Entry 5E7T (X-ray diffraction, 2.90 A resolution); this record covers chains G and I of the 6 polymer chains in the assembly.

[Chain G]
Molecule: Major structural protein 1
From: Lactococcus phage Tuc2009
UniProt: Q38610 (Q38610_BPTU2); numbering as in UniProt (aligned over 2-173)
Chain sequence (173 residues; row label = number of the first residue in the row):
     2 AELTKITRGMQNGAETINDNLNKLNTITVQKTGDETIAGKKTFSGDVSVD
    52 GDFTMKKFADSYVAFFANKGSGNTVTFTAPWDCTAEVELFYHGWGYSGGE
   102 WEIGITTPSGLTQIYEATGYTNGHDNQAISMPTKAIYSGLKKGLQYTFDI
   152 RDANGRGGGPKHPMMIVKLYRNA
Not modelled in the structure: 174
Differences from the reference sequence: expression tag (174)

[Chain I]
Molecule: Major structural protein 1
From: Lactococcus phage Tuc2009
UniProt: Q38610 (Q38610_BPTU2); numbering as in UniProt (aligned over 1-173)
Chain sequence (174 residues; each row starts with the number of its first residue):
     1 MAELTKITRGMQNGAETINDNLNKLNTITVQKTGDETIAGKKTFSGDVSV
    51 DGDFTMKKFADSYVAFFANKGSGNTVTFTAPWDCTAEVELFYHGWGYSGG
   101 EWEIGITTPSGLTQIYEATGYTNGHDNQAISMPTKAIYSGLKKGLQYTFD
   151 IRDANGRGGGPKHPMMIVKLYRNA
Not modelled in the structure: 1, 174
Differences from the reference sequence: expression tag (174)

[How chain G and chain I interact]
Contacting residue pairs (130; chain G residue first):
  Ala2(G) - Asn26(I)  hydrogen bond (backbone-side chain)
  Ala2(G) - Gln31(I)  hydrogen bond (backbone-side chain)
  Leu4(G) - Leu22(I)
  Leu4(G) - Asn26(I)
  Lys6(G) - Asn19(I)
  Ile7(G) - Ala15(I)
  Ile7(G) - Asn19(I)  hydrogen bond (backbone-side chain)
  Ile7(G) - Leu22(I)  hydrophobic
  Thr8(G) - Ala15(I)
  Arg9(G) - Gln12(I)  hydrogen bond (side chain-backbone)
  Arg9(G) - Asn13(I)  hydrogen bond
  Arg9(G) - Ala15(I)
  Arg9(G) - Glu16(I)  salt bridge
  Asn21(G) - Leu22(I)
  Leu22(G) - Leu22(I)  hydrophobic
  Leu25(G) - Leu22(I)  hydrophobic
  Leu25(G) - Asn26(I)
  Thr27(G) - Lys32(I)  hydrogen bond (backbone-side chain)
  Ile28(G) - Gln31(I)
  Ile28(G) - Lys32(I)  hydrogen bond (backbone-backbone)
  Thr29(G) - Thr29(I)
  Thr29(G) - Val30(I)
  Thr29(G) - Lys32(I)
  Val30(G) - Val30(I)  hydrogen bond (backbone-backbone)
  Val30(G) - Gln31(I)
  Val30(G) - Lys32(I)
  Glu36(G) - Lys32(I)
  Thr37(G) - Lys32(I)
  Ile38(G) - Gln31(I)
  Ile38(G) - Lys32(I)
  Ala39(G) - Lys32(I)  hydrogen bond (backbone-backbone)
  Ala39(G) - Thr33(I)
  Ala39(G) - Gly34(I)
  Gly40(G) - Gly34(I)
  Lys41(G) - Gly34(I)
  Lys41(G) - Asp35(I)
  Lys41(G) - Glu36(I)  hydrogen bond (backbone-backbone)
  Lys42(G) - Gln31(I)  hydrogen bond (side chain-backbone)
  Lys42(G) - Thr33(I)  hydrogen bond (side chain-backbone)
  Lys42(G) - Gly34(I)  hydrogen bond (side chain-backbone)
  Lys42(G) - Glu36(I)  salt bridge
  Lys42(G) - Ile38(I)
  Thr43(G) - Glu36(I)  hydrogen bond (backbone-backbone)
  Thr43(G) - Thr37(I)
  Thr43(G) - Ile38(I)  hydrogen bond (backbone-backbone)
  Phe44(G) - Ile38(I)
  Ser45(G) - Thr37(I)
  Ser45(G) - Ile38(I)  hydrogen bond (backbone-backbone)
  Ser45(G) - Ala39(I)
  Asp47(G) - Gly40(I)
  Asp47(G) - Lys41(I)  salt bridge
  Asp47(G) - Lys42(I)  hydrogen bond (backbone-backbone)
  Val48(G) - Lys42(I)
  Ser49(G) - Lys41(I)
  Ser49(G) - Lys42(I)  hydrogen bond (backbone-backbone)
  Ser49(G) - Thr43(I)
  Ser49(G) - Phe44(I)  hydrogen bond (backbone-backbone)
  Val50(G) - Phe44(I)
  Val50(G) - Gly46(I)
  Val50(G) - Val48(I)  hydrophobic
  Asp51(G) - Thr43(I)
  Asp51(G) - Phe44(I)  hydrogen bond (backbone-backbone)
  Asp51(G) - Ser45(I)
  Gly52(G) - Ser45(I)
  Gly52(G) - Gly46(I)  hydrogen bond (backbone-backbone)
  Asp53(G) - Asp47(I)  hydrogen bond (backbone-side chain)
  Asp53(G) - Val48(I)  hydrogen bond (backbone-backbone)
  Phe54(G) - Val48(I)
  Phe54(G) - Val50(I)  hydrophobic
  Phe54(G) - Phe54(I)  hydrophobic
  Thr55(G) - Val48(I)  hydrogen bond (backbone-backbone)
  Thr55(G) - Ser49(I)  hydrogen bond
  Thr55(G) - Val50(I)  hydrogen bond (backbone-backbone)
  Met56(G) - Val50(I)
  Met56(G) - Phe54(I)  hydrophobic
  Met56(G) - Met56(I)  hydrophobic
  Lys57(G) - Val50(I)
  Lys57(G) - Asp51(I)  salt bridge
  Phe59(G) - Phe59(I)  hydrophobic
  Tyr63(G) - Phe54(I)  hydrogen bond (side chain-backbone)
  Tyr63(G) - Thr55(I)
  Tyr63(G) - Met56(I)  hydrogen bond (side chain-backbone)
  Tyr63(G) - Phe59(I)  hydrophobic
  Asp83(G) - Lys58(I)  salt bridge
  Thr85(G) - Ala60(I)
  Glu87(G) - Phe66(I)
  Glu87(G) - Lys169(I)  salt bridge
  Glu101(G) - Lys162(I)  salt bridge
  Glu103(G) - His163(I)  salt bridge
  Tyr116(G) - Phe66(I)
  Tyr116(G) - Phe67(I)  hydrophobic
  Tyr116(G) - Ala68(I)  hydrogen bond (side chain-backbone)
  Tyr116(G) - Lys70(I)
  Tyr116(G) - Met165(I)  hydrophobic
  Glu117(G) - Met165(I)
  Ala118(G) - Phe91(I)  hydrophobic
  Ala118(G) - Met165(I)  hydrophobic
  Ala118(G) - Ile167(I)  hydrophobic
  Thr119(G) - His93(I)  hydrogen bond (backbone-side chain)
  Gly120(G) - His93(I)
  Tyr121(G) - His93(I)  hydrogen bond (backbone-side chain)
  Tyr121(G) - Ala129(I)
  Tyr121(G) - Lys162(I)  hydrogen bond
  Tyr121(G) - His163(I)
  Asn123(G) - Gln128(I)
  Asn123(G) - Ala129(I)
  Asn123(G) - Ile130(I)
  Gly124(G) - Gln128(I)
  His125(G) - Ile130(I)
  Ile130(G) - Ile130(I)  hydrophobic
  Ser131(G) - Ser131(I)
  Pro133(G) - Ser131(I)
  Lys135(G) - Glu89(I)  salt bridge
  Lys135(G) - Phe91(I)
  Lys135(G) - Lys169(I)
  Ile137(G) - Phe66(I)  hydrophobic
  Ile137(G) - Ile167(I)  hydrophobic
  Lys169(G) - Lys169(I)
  Tyr171(G) - Ala60(I)
  Tyr171(G) - Val64(I)  hydrophobic
  Tyr171(G) - Tyr171(I)  hydrogen bond
  Arg172(G) - Thr55(I)
  Arg172(G) - Met56(I)
  Arg172(G) - Phe59(I)
  Arg172(G) - Ala60(I)  hydrogen bond (backbone-backbone)
  Asn173(G) - Met56(I)
  Asn173(G) - Lys58(I)
  Asn173(G) - Phe59(I)
  Asn173(G) - Ala60(I)
  Asn173(G) - Asp61(I)  hydrogen bond
Other interface residues (no listed pair), chain G (64 interface residues in all): Ile18, Gly46, Ile115, Thr122, Met132
Other interface residues (no listed pair), chain I (58 interface residues in all): Ile18, Leu25, Gly52

[Overview]
The interface between chain G and chain I involves 64 residues on one side and 58 on the other; the contacts
include 35 hydrogen bonds and 9 salt bridges. Polar contacts include Arg9(G)-Glu16(I), Lys42(G)-Glu36(I) and
Asp47(G)-Lys41(I).
Here chain G is Major structural protein 1 and chain I is Major structural protein 1, both from Lactococcus
phage Tuc2009. Entry 5E7T (Structure of the tripod (BppUct-A-L) from the baseplate of bacteriophage Tuc2009)
was determined by X-ray diffraction together with 5E7B and 5E7F from the same study.
